2CDY - chain A; structure by X-ray diffraction, 2.00 A resolution.

# Chain A
Protein: Superoxide dismutase [Mn]
From: Deinococcus radiodurans
Notes: EC 1.15.1.1
UniProtKB: Q9RUV2 (SODM_DEIRA); residue numbers follow UniProt; this construct covers 1-210
Chain sequence (231 residues; row label = number of the first residue in the row; note: 1 number in that range is skipped by the numbering (no residue carries it; nothing is unmodelled there); numbers below 1 keep their minus sign (Met-21 is residue -21)):
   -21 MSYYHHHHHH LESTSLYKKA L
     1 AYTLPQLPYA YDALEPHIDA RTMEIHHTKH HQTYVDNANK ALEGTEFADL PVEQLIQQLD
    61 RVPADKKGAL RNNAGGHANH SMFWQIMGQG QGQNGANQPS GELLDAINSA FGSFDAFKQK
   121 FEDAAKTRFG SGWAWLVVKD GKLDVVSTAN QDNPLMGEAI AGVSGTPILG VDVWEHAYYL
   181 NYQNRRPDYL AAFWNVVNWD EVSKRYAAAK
Disordered / not traced: -21 to -3, 92-95
Bound ions: Mn2+: His26, His80, Asp172, His176
From the paper describing this entry:
  - Mn2+ coordination: His26, His80, Asp172, His176
  - catalytic residues: His30, Tyr34, Gln151

# Overview
His26, His80, Asp172 and His176 form the Mn2+ site. The paper reports catalytic residues His30, Tyr34 and
Gln151; Mn2+ coordination by His26, His80 and Asp172 among others.
Chain A is Superoxide dismutase [Mn] (Deinococcus radiodurans); the structure, Manganese Superoxide Dismutase
(Mn-SOD) from Deinococcus radiodurans, was determined by X-ray diffraction together with 2CE4 from the same
study.
